Entry 2A3V (X-ray diffraction, 2.80 A resolution); this record covers chains F and A of the 8 polymer chains in the assembly.

Chain F:
Molecule: 43-nt DNA strand
Sequence (43 nucleotides; row label = number of the first residue in the row):
     1 TGCGTTGACA GTCCCTCTTG AGGCGTTTGT TATAACCGGA TCC
Disordered / not traced: 1-5, 40-43

Chain A:
Name: site-specific recombinase IntI4
Organism: Vibrio cholerae O1 biovar eltor str. N16961
Sequence (320 residues; numbered 1 to 320; the number before each row is that of its first residue):
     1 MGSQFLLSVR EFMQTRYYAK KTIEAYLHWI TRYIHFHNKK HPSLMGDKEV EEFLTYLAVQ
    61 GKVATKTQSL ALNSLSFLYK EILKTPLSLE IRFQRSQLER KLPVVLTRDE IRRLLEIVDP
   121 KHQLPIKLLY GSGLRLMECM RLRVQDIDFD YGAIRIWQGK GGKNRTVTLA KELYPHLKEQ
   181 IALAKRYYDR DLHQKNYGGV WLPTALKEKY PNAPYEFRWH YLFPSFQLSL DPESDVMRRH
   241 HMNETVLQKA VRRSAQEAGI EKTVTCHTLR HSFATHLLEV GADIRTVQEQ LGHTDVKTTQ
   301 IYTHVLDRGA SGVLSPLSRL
Disordered / not traced: 1, 305-310
Sequence notes: engineered mutation Gly2 (Lys in 9657688)

How chain F and chain A interact:
Pairs across the interface (44; chain F residue first):
  DT27(F) - Thr65(A)  hydrogen bond to the base
  DT27(F) - Gln68(A)  base contact
  DT27(F) - Ser69(A)  hydrogen bond to the sugar
  DT27(F) - Leu72(A)  phosphate contact
  DT27(F) - Phe93(A)  base contact
  DT27(F) - Arg95(A)  base contact
  DT27(F) - Ser96(A)  base contact
  DT28(F) - Leu72(A)  base contact
  DT28(F) - Asn73(A)  sugar contact
  DT28(F) - Ser76(A)  sugar contact
  DT28(F) - Leu87(A)  base contact
  DT28(F) - Ser88(A)  hydrogen bond to the base
  DT28(F) - Leu89(A)  base contact
  DT28(F) - Glu90(A)  base contact
  DT28(F) - Ile91(A)  hydrogen bond to the base
  DG29(F) - Tyr26(A)  sugar contact
  DG29(F) - Asn73(A)  base contact
  DG29(F) - Lys80(A)  salt bridge to the phosphate
  DT30(F) - Tyr18(A)  hydrogen bond to the phosphate
  DT30(F) - Thr22(A)  sugar contact
  DT30(F) - Tyr26(A)  hydrogen bond to the phosphate
  DT30(F) - Asn73(A)  base contact
  DT31(F) - Tyr18(A)  phosphate contact
  DT31(F) - Ala19(A)  hydrogen bond to the phosphate
  DT31(F) - Thr22(A)  hydrogen bond to the phosphate
  DT31(F) - Tyr26(A)  base contact
  DT31(F) - Leu70(A)  base contact
  DT31(F) - Lys160(A)  hydrogen bond to the base
  DA32(F) - Lys21(A)  base contact
  DA32(F) - Arg135(A)  phosphate contact
  DA32(F) - Lys160(A)  sugar contact
  DA32(F) - Gly161(A)  hydrogen bond to the phosphate
  DT33(F) - Lys21(A)  base contact
  DT33(F) - Arg135(A)  phosphate contact
  DT33(F) - Leu136(A)  phosphate contact
  DT33(F) - Met137(A)  hydrogen bond to the phosphate
  DT33(F) - His267(A)  phosphate contact
  DA34(F) - Leu136(A)  phosphate contact
  DA34(F) - Gln248(A)  hydrogen bond to the phosphate
  DA34(F) - Thr265(A)  hydrogen bond to the phosphate
  DA34(F) - Cys266(A)  hydrogen bond to the phosphate
  DA34(F) - His267(A)  hydrogen bond to the phosphate
  DA35(F) - Thr263(A)  phosphate contact
  DA35(F) - Thr265(A)  phosphate contact
Also at the interface, not in a pair above, chain A (35 interface residues in all): Phe77, Glu138, Gly159, Arg252

In short:
9 residues of chain F and 35 residues of chain A are in contact; the contacts include 15 hydrogen bonds and 1
salt bridge. Among the polar pairs are DT27(F)-Thr65(A), DT28(F)-Ser88(A) and DT28(F)-Ile91(A).
Here chain F is a 43-nt DNA strand and chain A is site-specific recombinase IntI4 (Vibrio cholerae O1 biovar
eltor str. N16961). Entry 2A3V (Structural basis for broad DNA-specificity in integron recombination) was
determined by X-ray diffraction.
